3JXB - chains B and D of the 4 polymer chains in the assembly; structure by X-ray diffraction, 1.67 A resolution.

== Chain B ==
Molecule: 20-nt DNA strand
Sequence (20 nucleotides; numbered 21 to 40; the number before each row is that of its first residue):
    21 TATTTAAGAC GTCTTAAATG

== Chain D ==
Name: Repressor protein C2
From: Enterobacteria phage P22
Notes: fragment: N-terminal domain:
UniProtKB: P69202 (RPC2_BPP22); residues 2-68 here = UniProt positions 2-68
Chain sequence (67 residues; each row starts with the number of its first residue):
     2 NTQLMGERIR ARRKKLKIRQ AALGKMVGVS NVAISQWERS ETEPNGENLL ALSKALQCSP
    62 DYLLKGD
Not modelled in the structure: 2-3
Curated features (UniProtKB/Swiss-Prot):
  - DNA-binding region: Gln-21 to Arg-40 (H-T-H motif)
What the authors report for this chain:
  - binding site for the 20-nt DNA strand: Val-33
  - specificity-determining residues: Val-33, Glu-44
  - binding site for the 20-nt DNA strand (chain B): Val-33, Trp-38, Glu-44, Asn-46, Asn-49

== How chain B and chain D interact ==
Contacting residue pairs (15; chain B residue first):
  DT32(B) with Thr-43(D), phosphate contact; Glu-44(D), hydrogen bond to the phosphate; Asn-46(D), phosphate contact
  DC33(B) with Gln-37(D), base contact; Trp-38(D), hydrogen bond to the phosphate; Pro-45(D), phosphate contact; Asn-46(D), hydrogen bond to the phosphate; Asn-49(D), hydrogen bond to the phosphate
  DT34(B) with Val-30(D), phosphate contact; Ser-31(D), hydrogen bond to the phosphate; Ala-34(D), phosphate contact; Gln-37(D), hydrogen bond to the base
  DT35(B) with Ser-31(D), base contact; Val-33(D), base contact
  DA36(B) with Val-33(D), base contact
Interface residues without a listed pair, chain D (12 interface residues in all): Gly-29

== In short ==
Chain B and chain D form an interface of 5 and 12 residues respectively; the contacts include 6 hydrogen
bonds. Among the polar pairs are DT34(B)/Gln-37(D), DT32(B)/Glu-44(D) and DC33(B)/Trp-38(D). From the paper: a
binding site for the 20-nt DNA strand (chain B) at Val-33(D), Trp-38(D) and Glu-44(D) among others; a binding
site for the 20-nt DNA strand at Val-33(D).
Chain B is a 20-nt DNA strand and chain D is Repressor protein C2 (Enterobacteria phage P22); the structure,
Crystal structure of the P22 c2 repressor protein in complex with synthetic operator 9C, was determined by
X-ray diffraction together with 3JXC and 3JXD from the same study.
